Entry 4W7J (X-ray diffraction, 1.79 A resolution); this record covers chain A.

Chain A:
Protein: Dye-decolorizing peroxidase
From: Auricularia auricula-judae
Notes: EC 1.11.1.19
UniProt: I2DBY1 (I2DBY1_9HOMO); residues 1-448 here correspond to UniProt positions 62-509 (UniProt number = residue number + 61)
Amino-acid sequence (449 residues; each row starts with the number of its first residue; numbering starts at 0):
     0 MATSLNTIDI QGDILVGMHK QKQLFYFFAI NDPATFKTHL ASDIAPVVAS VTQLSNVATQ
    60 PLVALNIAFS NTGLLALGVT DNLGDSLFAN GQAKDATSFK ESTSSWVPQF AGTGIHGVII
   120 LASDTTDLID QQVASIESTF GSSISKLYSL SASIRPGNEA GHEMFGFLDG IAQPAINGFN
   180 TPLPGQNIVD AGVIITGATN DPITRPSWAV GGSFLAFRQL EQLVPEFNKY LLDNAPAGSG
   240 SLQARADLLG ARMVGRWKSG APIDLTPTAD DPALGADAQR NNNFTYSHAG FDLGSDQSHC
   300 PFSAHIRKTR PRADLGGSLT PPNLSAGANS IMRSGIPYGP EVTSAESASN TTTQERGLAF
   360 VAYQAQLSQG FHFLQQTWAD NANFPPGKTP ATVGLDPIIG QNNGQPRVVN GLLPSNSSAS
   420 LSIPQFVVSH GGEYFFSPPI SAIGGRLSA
Not modelled in the structure: 0-3
Construct notes: initiating methionine (0); engineered mutation Ile-7 (Asp68 in I2DBY1)
Curated features (UniProtKB/Swiss-Prot):
  - active site: Asp-168 (Proton acceptor)
  - binding site (heme): His-304
  - glycosylation (N-linked (GlcNAc...) asparagine): Asn-282, Asn-322, Asn-349, Asn-415
Ion coordination: heme Fe near His-304 (its only coordinating residue here)
Residues lining bound ligands: heme (HEM): Glu-162, Phe-164, Phe-166, Leu-167, Asp-168, Gly-169, Ile-170, Ala-171, Leu-219, Gln-221, Val-253, Arg-255, His-304, Ile-305, Thr-308, Arg-309, Arg-311, Ile-330, Arg-332, Leu-357, Phe-359, Phe-370, Leu-373, Gln-374, Ile-397, Ile-398, Val-426
From the paper describing this entry:
  - heme coordination: His-304
  - contacts within the chain: His-304/Asp-395
  - catalytic residues: Asp-168, Arg-332 (proposed by the authors, not directly observed)
  - catalytic residues: Trp-377
  - contacts within the chain: Arg-306/Arg-309 (backbone contact), Pro-310/Trp-377 (backbone contact) (from molecular simulation)
  - mutagenesis - W377S: abolished catalytic activity on RB19
  - mutagenesis - W377S: abolished catalytic activity on DMP
  - mutagenesis - W377S (40-fold): decreased catalytic activity on ABTS
  - mutagenesis - Y147F/Y337F, Y147S, Y337S: unchanged catalytic activity
  - mutagenesis - G169L: decreased catalytic activity
  - mutagenesis - Y285F: unchanged catalytic activity on RB19
  - binding site for heme: Asp-168, Arg-332

In short:
Ligands of chain A: heme. UniProt lists active-site residue Asp-168 and heme-binding residue His-304. From the
paper: catalytic residues Asp-168, Arg-332 and Trp-377; W377S abolishes catalytic activity on RB19; 6
substitutions were tested in all.
Chain A is Dye-decolorizing peroxidase (Auricularia auricula-judae); the structure, Crystal structure of a
decolorizing peroxidase (dyp) from auricularia auricula-judae, was determined by X-ray diffraction (same
publication as 4W7K, 4W7L, 4W7M, 4W7N and 4W7O).
